Entry 9HL7 (X-ray diffraction, 2.28 A resolution); this record covers chain B.

# Chain B
Protein: Casein kinase II subunit alpha
Organism: Homo sapiens
Notes: EC 2.7.11.1
Reference sequence: P68400 (CSK21_HUMAN); numbering as in UniProt (aligned over 1-337)
Chain sequence (359 residues; numbered -21 to 337; the number before each row is that of its first residue; numbers below 1 keep their minus sign (Met-21 is residue -21)):
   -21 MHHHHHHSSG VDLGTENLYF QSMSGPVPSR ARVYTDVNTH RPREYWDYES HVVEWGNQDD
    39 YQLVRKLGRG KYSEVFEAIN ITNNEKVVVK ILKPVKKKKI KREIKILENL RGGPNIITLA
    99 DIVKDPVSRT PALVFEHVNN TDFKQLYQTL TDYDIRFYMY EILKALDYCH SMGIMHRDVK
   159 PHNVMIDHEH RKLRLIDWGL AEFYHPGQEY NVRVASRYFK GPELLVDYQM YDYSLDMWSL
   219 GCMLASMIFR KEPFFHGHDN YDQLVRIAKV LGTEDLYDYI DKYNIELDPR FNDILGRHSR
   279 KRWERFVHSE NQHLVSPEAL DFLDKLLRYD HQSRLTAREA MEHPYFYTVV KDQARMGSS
Not modelled in the structure: -21 to 1, 333-337
Construct notes: initiating methionine (-21); expression tag (-20 to 0)
Swiss-Prot annotation at these positions:
  - region: Gln36 to Leu41 (Interaction with beta subunit)
  - active site: Asp156 (Proton acceptor)
  - binding site (ATP): Leu45 to Val53, Lys68
Residues lining bound ligands:
  - 2-(6-chloranyl-1H-indol-3-yl)ethanoic acid (A1IVT), molecule 1: Gln36, Tyr39, Leu41, Val67, Ile69, Val101, Ala110, Val112
  - 2-(6-chloranyl-1H-indol-3-yl)ethanoic acid (A1IVT), molecule 2: Arg47, Val53, Val66, Lys68, Glu81, Ile95, Phe113, Glu114, His115, Val116, Met163, Ile174, Asp175, Trp176

# Overview
Ligands of chain B: 2-(6-chloranyl-1H-indol-3-yl)ethanoic acid. Curated annotation (UniProt) lists active-site
residue Asp156 and 10 ATP-binding residues.
Chain B is Casein kinase II subunit alpha (Homo sapiens); the structure, Protein Kinase CK2 and small molecule
ligands, was determined by X-ray diffraction (same publication as 9HKP, 9HKS and 9HL0).
